PDB entry 5T4I | X-ray diffraction, 2.39 A resolution | chains B and D of the 6 polymer chains in the assembly

Chain B:
Protein: Nuclease EXOG, mitochondrial
Source organism: Homo sapiens
Notes: EC 3.1.30.-
UniProt: Q9Y2C4 (EXOG_HUMAN); numbering as in UniProt (aligned over 59-368)
Chain sequence (317 residues; numbered 58 to 374; the number before each row is that of its first residue):
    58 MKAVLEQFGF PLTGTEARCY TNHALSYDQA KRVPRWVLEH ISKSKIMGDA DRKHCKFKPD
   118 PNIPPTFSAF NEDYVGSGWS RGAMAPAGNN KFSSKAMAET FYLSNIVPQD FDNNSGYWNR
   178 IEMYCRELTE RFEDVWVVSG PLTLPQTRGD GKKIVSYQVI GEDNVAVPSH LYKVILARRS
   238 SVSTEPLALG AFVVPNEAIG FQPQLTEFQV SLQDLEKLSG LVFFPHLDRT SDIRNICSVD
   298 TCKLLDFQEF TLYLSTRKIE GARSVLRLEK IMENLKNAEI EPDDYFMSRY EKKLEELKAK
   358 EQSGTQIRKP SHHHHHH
Disordered / not traced: 58-59, 358-374
Construct notes: initiating methionine (58); engineered mutation Ala-140 (His in Q9Y2C4); expression tag (369-374)
Curated features (UniProtKB/Swiss-Prot):
  - binding site (a divalent metal cation): Asn-171
  - natural variant: Gly-277 (G277V: Abolishes catalytic activity)
  - mutagenesis: Ser-137 (S137D: No effect on catalytic activity)
Cystine bridges: Cys-294/Cys-299
Bound ions: Mn2+: Asn-171 (shared with 2 residues of chain C)
Reported in the primary citation:
  - mutagenesis - H140A: abolished catalytic activity
  - mutagenesis - R314A: decreased binding to the 9-nt DNA strand
  - mutagenesis - R314A: increased catalytic activity with the 9-nt DNA strand
  - mutagenesis - R314A: decreased binding to 5'-P-containing DNA
  - mutagenesis - R314A: increased catalytic activity on 5'-P-containing DNA

Chain D:
Molecule: 9-nt DNA strand
Sequence (9 nucleotides; numbered 2 to 10; the number before each row is that of its first residue):
     2 GCACGTCAG

Interface between chain B and chain D:
Contacting residue pairs (12; chain B residue first):
  Lys-113(B) with DA4(D), salt bridge to the phosphate
  Phe-168(B) with DG10(D), sugar contact
  Asp-169(B) with DG10(D), phosphate contact
  Ser-172(B) with DG10(D), hydrogen bond to the base
  Asn-176(B) with DG10(D), base contact
  Leu-311(B) with DG10(D), base contact
  Lys-315(B) with DG10(D), hydrogen bond to the base
  Arg-320(B) with DT7(D), salt bridge to the phosphate; DC8(D), salt bridge to the phosphate
  Arg-324(B) with DC8(D), salt bridge to the phosphate; DA9(D), salt bridge to the phosphate
  Lys-327(B) with DA9(D), salt bridge to the phosphate
Other interface residues (no listed pair), chain B (12 interface residues in all): Glu-129, Phe-307
Other interface residues (no listed pair), chain D (6 interface residues in all): DC3

Overview:
The interface between chain B and chain D involves 12 residues on one side and 6 on the other, with 2 hydrogen
bonds and 6 salt bridges. Among the polar pairs are Ser-172(B)/DG10(D), Lys-315(B)/DG10(D) and
Lys-113(B)/DA4(D). From the paper: H140A of chain B abolishes catalytic activity; R314A of chain B reduces
binding to the 9-nt DNA strand.
Here chain B is Nuclease EXOG, mitochondrial (Homo sapiens) and chain D is a 9-nt DNA strand. Entry 5T4I (A
Novel domain in human EXOG converts apoptotic endonuclease to DNA-repair enzyme) was determined by X-ray
diffraction together with 5T40 and 5T5C from the same study.
